PDB entry 3B9J | X-ray diffraction, 2.30 A resolution | chains A and C of the 3 polymer chains in the assembly

[Chain A]
Protein: xanthine oxidase
Source organism: Bos taurus
Notes: EC 1.17.3.2
UniProt: P80457 (XDH_BOVIN); residue numbers follow UniProt; this construct covers 1-219
Amino-acid sequence (219 residues; numbered 1 to 219; the number before each row is that of its first residue):
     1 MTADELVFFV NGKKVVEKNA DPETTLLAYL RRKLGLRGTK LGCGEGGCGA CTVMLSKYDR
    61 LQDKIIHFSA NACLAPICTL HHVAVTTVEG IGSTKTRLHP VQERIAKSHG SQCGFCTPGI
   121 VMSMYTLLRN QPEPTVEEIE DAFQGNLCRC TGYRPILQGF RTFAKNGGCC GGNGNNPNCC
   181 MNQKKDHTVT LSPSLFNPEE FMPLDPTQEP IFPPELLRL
Disordered / not traced: 1-2, 165-219
Metal / ion sites: 2Fe-2S cluster Fe site 1: Cys43, Cys48, Cys51, Cys73; 2Fe-2S cluster Fe site 2: Cys113, Cys116, Cys148, Cys150
Residues lining bound ligands:
  - FAD (flavin-adenine dinucleotide): Glu45, Gly46, Gly47, Leu74
  - 2Fe-2S cluster (FES), molecule 1: Lys40, Leu41, Gly42, Cys43, Gly44, Glu45, Gly46, Gly47, Cys48, Gly49, Cys51, Asn71, Cys73
  - 2Fe-2S cluster (FES), molecule 2: Gln112, Cys113, Gly114, Phe115, Cys116, Cys148, Arg149, Cys150, Thr151
  - MTE (phosphonic acidmono-(2-amino-5,6-dimercapto-4-oxo-3,7,8a,9,10,10a-hexahydro-4H-8-oxa-1,3,9,10-tetraaza-anthracen-7-ylmethyl)ester): Gln112, Cys113, Cys150
UniProt features mapped onto this chain:
  - binding site ([2Fe-2S] cluster): Cys43, Cys48, Cys51, Cys73, Cys113, Cys116, Cys148, Cys150

[Chain C]
Protein: xanthine oxidase
Source organism: Bos taurus
Notes: EC 1.17.3.2
UniProt: P80457 (XDH_BOVIN); residue numbers follow UniProt; this construct covers 570-1332
Amino-acid sequence (763 residues; each row starts with the number of its first residue):
   570 EDTVGRPLPH LAAAMQASGE AVYCDDIPRY ENELFLRLVT STRAHAKIKS IDVSEAQKVP
   630 GFVCFLSADD IPGSNETGLF NDETVFAKDT VTCVGHIIGA VVADTPEHAE RAAHVVKVTY
   690 EDLPAIITIE DAIKNNSFYG SELKIEKGDL KKGFSEADNV VSGELYIGGQ DHFYLETHCT
   750 IAIPKGEEGE MELFVSTQNA MKTQSFVAKM LGVPVNRILV RVKRMGGGFG GKETRSTLVS
   810 VAVALAAYKT GHPVRCMLDR NEDMLITGGR HPFLARYKVG FMKTGTIVAL EVDHYSNAGN
   870 SRDLSHSIME RALFHMDNCY KIPNIRGTGR LCKTNLSSNT AFRGFGGPQA LFIAENWMSE
   930 VAVTCGLPAE EVRWKNMYKE GDLTHFNQRL EGFSVPRCWD ECLKSSQYYA RKSEVDKFNK
   990 ENCWKKRGLC IIPTKFGISF TVPFLNQAGA LIHVYTDGSV LVSHGGTEMG QGLHTKMVQV
  1050 ASKALKIPIS KIYISETSTN TVPNSSPTAA SVSTDIYGQA VYEACQTILK RLEPFKKKNP
  1110 DGSWEDWVMA AYQDRVSLST TGFYRTPNLG YSFETNSGNA FHYFTYGVAC SEVEIDCLTG
  1170 DHKNLRTDIV MDVGSSLNPA IDIGQVEGAF VQGLGLFTLE ELHYSPEGSL HTRGPSTYKI
  1230 PAFGSIPTEF RVSLLRDCPN KKAIYASKAV GEPPLFLGAS VFFAIKDAIR AARAQHTNNN
  1290 TKELFRLDSP ATPEKIRNAC VDKFTTLCVT GAPGNCKPWS LRV
Disordered / not traced: 570, 1329-1332
Residues lining bound ligands:
  - 6-methyl-3,9-dihydro-2H-purin-2-one (290): Glu802, Leu873, Ser876, Arg880, Ala910, Phe914, Ser1008, Phe1009, Thr1010, Ala1078, Ala1079, Glu1261
  - Ca2+ (CA): Arg839, His840, Ile877, Thr909, Phe911, Phe914, Gly915, Gln918
  - MTE (phosphonic acidmono-(2-amino-5,6-dimercapto-4-oxo-3,7,8a,9,10,10a-hexahydro-4H-8-oxa-1,3,9,10-tetraaza-anthracen-7-ylmethyl)ester): Gly796, Gly797, Phe798, Gly799, Arg912, Met1038, Gly1039, Gln1040, Leu1042, Thr1077, Ala1078, Ala1079, Ser1080, Val1081, Ser1082, Thr1083, Gln1194, Gly1260, Glu1261
UniProt features mapped onto this chain:
  - active site: Glu1261 (Proton acceptor)
  - binding site (Mo-molybdopterin): Gln767, Phe798, Arg912, Ala1079
  - binding site (substrate): Glu802, Arg880, Phe914, Thr1010

[Chain A / chain C interface]
Contacting residue pairs - 95 pairs, chain A then chain C:
  Glu23(A) - Arg680(C)  salt bridge
  Ala28(A) - Glu676(C)
  Arg31(A) - Asp594(C)  salt bridge
  Arg31(A) - Asp595(C)  salt bridge
  Arg32(A) - Arg598(C)
  Arg32(A) - Pro675(C)
  Arg32(A) - Glu676(C)  salt bridge
  Arg37(A) - Asp595(C)
  Gly38(A) - Gly588(C)
  Lys40(A) - Tyr592(C)
  Lys40(A) - Asp595(C)  salt bridge
  Leu41(A) - Met826(C)
  Leu41(A) - Asp828(C)
  Gly42(A) - Leu744(C)
  Gly42(A) - Arg829(C)  hydrogen bond (backbone-side chain)
  Cys43(A) - Arg829(C)
  Cys43(A) - Pro1224(C)  hydrophobic
  Glu45(A) - Gly1223(C)
  Glu45(A) - Pro1224(C)
  Glu45(A) - Ser1225(C)  hydrogen bond
  Gly47(A) - Pro1224(C)
  Val88(A) - Ala586(C)
  Val88(A) - Ser587(C)
  Ser93(A) - Glu589(C)
  Thr94(A) - Ala583(C)
  Thr94(A) - Glu589(C)  hydrogen bond
  Lys95(A) - Glu589(C)  salt bridge
  Leu98(A) - Ala583(C)
  Gln102(A) - Ala586(C)
  Gln102(A) - Ser587(C)
  Ile105(A) - Ala586(C)  hydrophobic
  Ala106(A) - Pro578(C)
  Ala106(A) - Ala582(C)
  Ala106(A) - Ala583(C)  hydrophobic
  His109(A) - Pro576(C)
  His109(A) - Pro578(C)
  His109(A) - Ala1189(C)
  Ser111(A) - Gln585(C)  hydrogen bond
  Gln112(A) - His579(C)  hydrogen bond (backbone-side chain)
  Gln112(A) - Gln585(C)
  Gln112(A) - Gly1039(C)
  Gln112(A) - Gly1193(C)  hydrogen bond (side chain-backbone)
  Gln112(A) - Gln1194(C)  hydrogen bond
  Cys113(A) - Gln585(C)
  Cys113(A) - Tyr592(C)  hydrogen bond (backbone-side chain)
  Cys113(A) - Met794(C)
  Cys113(A) - Gly795(C)
  Cys113(A) - Gly796(C)
  Cys113(A) - Met1038(C)
  Cys113(A) - Gly1039(C)
  Gly114(A) - Gln585(C)
  Gly114(A) - Tyr592(C)  hydrogen bond (backbone-side chain)
  Phe115(A) - Tyr592(C)  hydrogen bond (backbone-side chain)
  Phe115(A) - Leu744(C)
  Phe115(A) - Glu745(C)
  Thr117(A) - Gln585(C)
  Thr117(A) - Ala586(C)
  Pro118(A) - Gln585(C)
  Ile120(A) - Phe1232(C)  hydrophobic
  Val121(A) - Ala586(C)
  Glu140(A) - Phe1232(C)
  Glu140(A) - Gly1233(C)
  Phe143(A) - Phe1232(C)  hydrophobic
  Asn146(A) - Phe1232(C)
  Leu147(A) - Ile1229(C)  hydrophobic
  Leu147(A) - Pro1230(C)
  Arg149(A) - Gln739(C)
  Arg149(A) - Asp740(C)  hydrogen bond (side chain-backbone)
  Arg149(A) - His741(C)  hydrogen bond (side chain-backbone)
  Arg149(A) - Phe742(C)
  Arg149(A) - Leu744(C)
  Arg149(A) - Phe798(C)
  Arg149(A) - Phe911(C)
  Arg149(A) - Gln1201(C)
  Arg149(A) - Glu1209(C)  salt bridge
  Arg149(A) - Ile1229(C)
  Arg149(A) - Pro1230(C)
  Cys150(A) - Phe798(C)  hydrophobic
  Cys150(A) - Gly1193(C)
  Cys150(A) - Gly1197(C)
  Thr151(A) - Glu1196(C)
  Thr151(A) - Gly1197(C)
  Gly152(A) - Gly1197(C)
  Gly152(A) - Val1200(C)
  Gly152(A) - Ile1235(C)
  Gly152(A) - Phe1239(C)
  Tyr153(A) - Pro1230(C)  hydrogen bond (side chain-backbone)
  Tyr153(A) - Ala1231(C)
  Tyr153(A) - Phe1232(C)  hydrophobic
  Tyr153(A) - Ile1235(C)  hydrophobic
  Arg154(A) - Glu1196(C)  salt bridge
  Arg154(A) - Ile1235(C)
  Pro155(A) - Glu1196(C)
  Ile156(A) - Phe1232(C)  hydrophobic
  Leu157(A) - Phe1232(C)  hydrophobic
Also at the interface, not in a pair above, chain A (49 interface residues in all): Cys48, Glu89, Gly92, Lys107, Cys116, Cys148
Also at the interface, not in a pair above, chain C (59 interface residues in all): Leu577, Met584, Ala590, Pro597, Tyr743, Ile1192, Arg1222, Tyr1227

[In short]
Chain A and chain C form an interface of 49 and 59 residues respectively, with 13 hydrogen bonds and 8 salt
bridges. Among the polar pairs are Glu23(A)-Arg680(C), Arg31(A)-Asp594(C) and Arg31(A)-Asp595(C). Compound MTE
is bound between chain A and chain C.
Here chain A is xanthine oxidase and chain C is xanthine oxidase, both from Bos taurus. Entry 3B9J (Structure
of Xanthine Oxidase with 2-hydroxy-6-methylpurine) was determined by X-ray diffraction.
